8URD - chains B and C of the 3 polymer chains in the assembly; structure by electron microscopy, 2.80 A resolution.

Chain B (and C):
Molecule: Flavin monooxygenase
From: Neobacillus niacini
Notes: chain C of this document is another copy of the same molecule, construct and numbering; everything in this record applies to it too
Chain sequence (450 residues; each row starts with the number of its first residue; numbers below 1 keep their minus sign (Met-20 is residue -20)):
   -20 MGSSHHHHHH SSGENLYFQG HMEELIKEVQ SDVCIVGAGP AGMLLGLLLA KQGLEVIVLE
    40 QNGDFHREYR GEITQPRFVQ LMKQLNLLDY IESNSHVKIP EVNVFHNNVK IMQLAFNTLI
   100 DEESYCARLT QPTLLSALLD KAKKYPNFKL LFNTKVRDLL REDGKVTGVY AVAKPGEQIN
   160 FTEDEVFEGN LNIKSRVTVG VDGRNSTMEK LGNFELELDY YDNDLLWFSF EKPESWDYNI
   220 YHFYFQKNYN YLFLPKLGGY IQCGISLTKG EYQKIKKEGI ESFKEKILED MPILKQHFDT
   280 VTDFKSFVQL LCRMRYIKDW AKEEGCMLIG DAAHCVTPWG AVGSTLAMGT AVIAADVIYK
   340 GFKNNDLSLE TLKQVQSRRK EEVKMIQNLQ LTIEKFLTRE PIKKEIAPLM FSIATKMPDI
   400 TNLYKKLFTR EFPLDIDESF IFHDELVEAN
Unresolved in the structure: -20 to 5, 155-168, 423-429 (chain C: -20 to 4, 155-166, 422-429)
Small-molecule neighbours:
  - DR9 (1-cis-9-octadecanoyl-2-cis-9-hexadecanoyl phosphatidyl glycerol), molecule 1: Val81, Val83, Met91, Tyr220, Phe222, Phe224, Trp318, Thr371, Ile372, Lys374, Phe375, Leu376, Thr377, Lys382, Ile385, Ala386, Met389, Phe390, Ala393, Ile399, Leu402, Tyr403, Leu406, Phe407
  - DR9, molecule 2: Lys374, Met389, Ile392, Ala393, Met396
  - FAD (flavin-adenine dinucleotide): Val15, Gly16, Gly18, Pro19, Ala20, Gly21, Leu38, Glu39, Gln40, Asn41, Glu47, Tyr48, Arg49, Gly50, Glu51, Ile52, Gln110, Thr133, Val135, Val180, Asp181, Gly182, Asn184, Thr186, Leu289, Asp310, Ala320, Val321, Gly322, Ser323, Ala326
  - pyridine-2,6-diol (WTQ): Tyr48, Gly50, Ile52, Trp206, Leu233, Gln241, Pro317, Ala320

Interface between chain B and chain C:
Residue-residue contacts (10):
  Glu196(B) with Glu196(C); Lys297(C), salt bridge
  Lys297(B) with Lys297(C); Asp298(C), salt bridge
  Lys382(B) with Asp398(C), salt bridge
  Met389(B) with Met389(C), hydrophobic
  Met396(B) with Lys382(C)
  Pro397(B) with Ile381(C), hydrophobic
  Asp398(B) with Glu379(C); Lys382(C), salt bridge
Other interface residues (no listed pair), chain B (11 interface residues in all): Glu379, Ile381, Ile385, Ile392
Other interface residues (no listed pair), chain C (12 interface residues in all): Ile385, Ile392, Met396, Pro397

Summary:
11 residues of chain B and 12 residues of chain C are in contact, with 4 salt bridges. Polar contacts include
Glu196(B)-Lys297(C), Lys297(B)-Asp298(C) and Lys382(B)-Asp398(C). Bound to chain B: flavin-adenine
dinucleotide, pyridine-2,6-diol and compound DR9.
Chain B and chain C are both Flavin monooxygenase (Neobacillus niacini); the structure, Bacillus niacini
flavin monooxygenase with bound (2,6)DHP, was determined by electron microscopy (same publication as 8UIU and
8URC).
